3E40 - chains B and E of the 4 polymer chains in the assembly; structure by X-ray diffraction, 2.10 A resolution.

# Chain B
Molecule: Type-2 restriction enzyme HindII
Organism: Haemophilus influenzae
Notes: EC 3.1.21.4
Reference sequence: P44413 (T2D2_HAEIN); residue numbers follow UniProt; this construct covers 2-258
Sequence (257 residues; each row starts with the number of its first residue):
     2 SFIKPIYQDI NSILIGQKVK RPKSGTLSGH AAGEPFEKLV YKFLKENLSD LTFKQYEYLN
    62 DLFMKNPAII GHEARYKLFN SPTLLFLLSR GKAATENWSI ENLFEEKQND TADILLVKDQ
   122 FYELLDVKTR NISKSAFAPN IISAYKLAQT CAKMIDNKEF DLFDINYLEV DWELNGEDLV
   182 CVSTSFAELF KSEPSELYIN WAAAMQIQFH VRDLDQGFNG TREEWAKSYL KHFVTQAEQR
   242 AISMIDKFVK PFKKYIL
Unresolved in the structure: 23-37, 109
Sequence notes: conflict Asn67 (Lys in P44413); engineered mutation Phe138 (Gln in P44413)
Bound ions: Ca2+: Asp114, Asp127, Val128 (shared with DA8(E), DA9(E) of chain E); Na+: Asp127, Ile142 (shared with DA8(E) of chain E)

# Chain E
Molecule: 14-nt DNA strand
Sequence (14 nucleotides; numbered 1 to 14; the number before each row is that of its first residue):
     1 GCCGGTTAAC CGGC
Bound ions: Ca2+: DA8, DA9 (shared with Asp114(B), Asp127(B), Val128(B) of chain B); Na+: DA8 (shared with Asp127(B), Ile142(B) of chain B)

# How chain B and chain E interact
Contacting residue pairs - 41 pairs, chain B then chain E:
  Asn110(B) - DT6(E)  hydrogen bond to the sugar
  Asn110(B) - DT7(E)  sugar contact
  Asp111(B) - DT7(E)  sugar contact
  Thr112(B) - DT7(E)  phosphate contact
  Asp114(B) - DA8(E)  phosphate contact
  Asp127(B) - DA8(E)  phosphate contact
  Val128(B) - DA9(E)  phosphate contact
  Lys129(B) - DA8(E)  salt bridge to the phosphate
  Lys129(B) - DA9(E)  salt bridge to the phosphate
  Thr130(B) - DA9(E)  hydrogen bond to the phosphate
  Thr130(B) - DC10(E)  phosphate contact
  Arg131(B) - DC10(E)  phosphate contact
  Asn132(B) - DC10(E)  hydrogen bond to the phosphate
  Lys135(B) - DC11(E)  phosphate contact
  Ser136(B) - DC11(E)  base contact
  Ser136(B) - DG12(E)  base contact
  Ala137(B) - DC11(E)  hydrogen bond to the base
  Phe138(B) - DC10(E)  stacking on the base
  Phe138(B) - DC11(E)  stacking on the base
  Ala139(B) - DC10(E)  hydrogen bond to the base
  Pro140(B) - DA9(E)  base contact
  Asn141(B) - DT7(E)  base contact
  Asn141(B) - DA8(E)  base contact
  Asn141(B) - DA9(E)  hydrogen bond to the base
  Ile143(B) - DT7(E)  phosphate contact
  Ser144(B) - DT6(E)  hydrogen bond to the phosphate
  Ser144(B) - DT7(E)  hydrogen bond to the phosphate
  Tyr146(B) - DG5(E)  phosphate contact
  Tyr146(B) - DT6(E)  phosphate contact
  Lys147(B) - DT6(E)  hydrogen bond to the phosphate
  Lys147(B) - DT7(E)  salt bridge to the phosphate
  Trp173(B) - DC10(E)  phosphate contact
  Ala204(B) - DA9(E)  base contact
  Ala205(B) - DT6(E)  base contact
  Ala205(B) - DT7(E)  base contact
  Met206(B) - DG5(E)  sugar contact
  Met206(B) - DT6(E)  phosphate contact
  Gln207(B) - DT6(E)  sugar contact
  Gln207(B) - DT7(E)  hydrogen bond to the phosphate
  Gln209(B) - DA9(E)  base contact
  Gln209(B) - DC10(E)  base contact
Other interface residues (no listed pair), chain B (29 interface residues in all): Ile142, Gln150

# Summary
29 residues of chain B face 8 of chain E across their interface; the contacts include 10 hydrogen bonds, 3
salt bridges and 2 aromatic stacking contacts. Among the polar pairs are Ala137(B)-DC11(E), Ala139(B)-DC10(E)
and Asn141(B)-DA9(E). Asp114(B), Asp127(B), Val128(B), DA8(E) and DA9(E) coordinate Ca2+.
Chain B is Type-2 restriction enzyme HindII (Haemophilus influenzae) and chain E is a 14-nt DNA strand; the
structure, Q138F HincII bound to GTTAAC and cocrystallized with 5 mM Ca2+, was determined by X-ray
diffraction, deposited together with 3E3Y, 3E41, 3E42, 3E43, 3E44 and 3E45.
